PDB entry 9B6T | electron microscopy, 2.54 A resolution | chains A and B of the 8 polymer chains in the assembly

# Chain A (and B)
Protein: Capsid protein VP1
Organism: Adeno-associated virus
Notes: chain B of this document is another copy of the same molecule, construct and numbering; everything in this record applies to it too
UniProtKB: Q6JC22 (Q6JC22_9VIRU); numbering as in UniProt (aligned over 203-736)
Amino-acid sequence (534 residues; row label = number of the first residue in the row):
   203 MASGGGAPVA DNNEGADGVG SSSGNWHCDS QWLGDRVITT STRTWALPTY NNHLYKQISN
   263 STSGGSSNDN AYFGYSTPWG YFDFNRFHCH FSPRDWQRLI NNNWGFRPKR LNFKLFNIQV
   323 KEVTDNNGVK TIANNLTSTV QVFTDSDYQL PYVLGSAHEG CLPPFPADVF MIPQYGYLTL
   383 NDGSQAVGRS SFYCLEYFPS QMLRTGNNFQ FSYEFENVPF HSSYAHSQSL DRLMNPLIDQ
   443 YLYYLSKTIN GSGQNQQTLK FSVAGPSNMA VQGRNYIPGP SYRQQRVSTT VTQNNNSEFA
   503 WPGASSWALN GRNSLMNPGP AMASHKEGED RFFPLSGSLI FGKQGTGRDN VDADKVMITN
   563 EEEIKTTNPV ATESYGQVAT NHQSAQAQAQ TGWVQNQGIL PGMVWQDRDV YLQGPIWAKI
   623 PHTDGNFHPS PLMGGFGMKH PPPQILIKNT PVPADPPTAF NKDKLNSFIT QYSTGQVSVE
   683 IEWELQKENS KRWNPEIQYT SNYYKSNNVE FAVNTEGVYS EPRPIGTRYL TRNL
Unresolved in the structure: 203-248, 284-344, 363-372, 402-481, 525-535, 545-575, 603-619, 638, 674-736 (chain B: 203-429, 486-570, 607-736)
From the paper describing this entry:
  - mutagenesis - Q588R: abolished binding to Fab1-1

# Interface between chain A and chain B
Residue-residue contacts - 18 pairs, chain A then chain B:
  Q579(A) with Y484(B), hydrogen bond (backbone-side chain)
  V580(A) with Y484(B); Q597(B)
  A581(A) with R485(B), hydrogen bond (backbone-backbone); Q597(B)
  T582(A) with R485(B), hydrogen bond (backbone-side chain); Q597(B)
  N583(A) with R485(B)
  H584(A) with T574(B), hydrogen bond (side chain-backbone); E575(B), salt bridge
  V596(A) with N598(B)
  N598(A) with N598(B)
  Q599(A) with N598(B), hydrogen bond; G600(B)
  I601(A) with G600(B); I601(B), hydrogen bond (backbone-backbone)
  L602(A) with P482(B), hydrophobic; Q599(B)
Interface residues without a listed pair, chain A (12 interface residues in all): G600

# Summary
12 residues of chain A and 10 residues of chain B are in contact, with 6 hydrogen bonds and 1 salt bridge.
Polar contacts include H584(A)-E575(B), Q579(A)-Y484(B) and T582(A)-R485(B). From the paper: Q588R of chain A
abolishes binding to Fab1-1.
Chain A and chain B are both Capsid protein VP1 (Adeno-associated virus); the structure, Fab1-7 in complex
with the capsid of Adeno-associated virus type 9, was determined by electron microscopy (same publication as
9B6N, 9B6O, 9B6Q, 9B6R, 9B6S, 9B7K and 9 further entries).
